PDB entry 6VOL | electron microscopy, 4.06 A resolution (low resolution: residue-level contacts below are approximate; hydrogen-bond / salt-bridge calls are withheld) | chains B and D of the 26 polymer chains in the assembly

Chain B:
Molecule: ATP synthase subunit alpha, chloroplastic
Source organism: Spinacia oleracea
Notes: EC 7.1.2.2
UniProt: P06450 (ATPA_SPIOL); residues 1-507 here = UniProt positions 1-507
Sequence (507 residues; numbered 1 to 507; the number before each row is that of its first residue):
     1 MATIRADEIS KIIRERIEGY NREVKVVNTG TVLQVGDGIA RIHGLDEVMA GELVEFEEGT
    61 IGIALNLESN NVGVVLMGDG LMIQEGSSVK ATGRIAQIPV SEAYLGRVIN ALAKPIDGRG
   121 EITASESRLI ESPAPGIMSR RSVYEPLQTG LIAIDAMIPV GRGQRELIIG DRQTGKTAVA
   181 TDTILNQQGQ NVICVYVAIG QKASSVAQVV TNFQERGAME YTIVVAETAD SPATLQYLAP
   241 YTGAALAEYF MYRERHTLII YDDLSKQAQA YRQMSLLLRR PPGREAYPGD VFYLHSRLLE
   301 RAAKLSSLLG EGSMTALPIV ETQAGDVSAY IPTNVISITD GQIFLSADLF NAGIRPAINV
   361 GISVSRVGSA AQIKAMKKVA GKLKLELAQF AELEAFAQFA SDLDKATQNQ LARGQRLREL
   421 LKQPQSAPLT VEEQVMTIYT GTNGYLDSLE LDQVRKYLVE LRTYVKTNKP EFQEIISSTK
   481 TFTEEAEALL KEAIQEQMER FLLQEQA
Not modelled in the structure: 1-3, 505-507
Residues lining bound ligands: ATP (adenosine-5'-triphosphate): D171, Q173, T174, G175, K176, T177, A178, E321, F350, R355, P356, Q423, P424, Q425
Swiss-Prot annotation at these positions:
  - binding site (ATP): G170 to T177
  - site: S363 (Required for activity)

Chain D:
Molecule: ATP synthase subunit beta, chloroplastic
Source organism: Spinacia oleracea
Notes: EC 7.1.2.2
UniProt: P00825 (ATPB_SPIOL); residue numbers follow UniProt; this construct covers 1-498
Sequence (498 residues; row label = number of the first residue in the row):
     1 MRINPTTSDP GVSTLEKKNL GRIAQIIGPV LDVAFPPGKM PNIYNALIVK GRDTAGQPMN
    61 VTCEVQQLLG NNRVRAVAMS ATDGLTRGME VIDTGAPLSV PVGGATLGRI FNVLGEPVDN
   121 LGPVDTRTTS PIHRSAPAFT QLDTKLSIFE TGIKVVDLLA PYRRGGKIGL FGGAGVGKTV
   181 LIMELINNIA KAHGGVSVFG GVGERTREGN DLYMEMKESG VINEQNIAES KVALVYGQMN
   241 EPPGARMRVG LTALTMAEYF RDVNEQDVLL FIDNIFRFVQ AGSEVSALLG RMPSAVGYQP
   301 TLSTEMGSLQ ERITSTKEGS ITSIQAVYVP ADDLTDPAPA TTFAHLDATT VLSRGLAAKG
   361 IYPAVDPLDS TSTMLQPRIV GEEHYEIAQR VKETLQRYKE LQDIIAILGL DELSEEDRLT
   421 VARARKIERF LSQPFFVAEV FTGSPGKYVG LAETIRGFQL ILSGELDSLP EQAFYLVGNI
   481 DEATAKAMNL EMESKLKK
Not modelled in the structure: 1-17, 497-498
Residues lining bound ligands: ADP (adenosine-5'-diphosphate): A174, G175, V176, G177, K178, T179, V180, Y362, P363, F435, A438, F441, T442
Swiss-Prot annotation at these positions:
  - binding site (ATP): G172 to T179

How chain B and chain D interact:
Contacting residue pairs (66; chain B residue first):
  L45(B) - R87(D)
  D46(B) - T86(D)
  D46(B) - R87(D)
  E47(B) - T86(D)
  V48(B) - T86(D)
  M49(B) - D53(D)
  M49(B) - G84(D)
  M49(B) - L85(D)
  M49(B) - T86(D)
  A50(B) - I26(D)
  A50(B) - D83(D)
  A50(B) - G84(D)
  A50(B) - L85(D)
  N66(B) - I27(D)
  L67(B) - Q25(D)
  L67(B) - I26(D)
  L67(B) - R87(D)
  E68(B) - Q25(D)
  E68(B) - R87(D)
  S69(B) - Q25(D)
  N71(B) - R87(D)
  V72(B) - R87(D)
  E131(B) - D83(D)
  A134(B) - N240(D)
  G136(B) - T206(D)
  I137(B) - V118(D)
  I137(B) - T206(D)
  I137(B) - G209(D)
  I137(B) - N210(D)
  I137(B) - Y236(D)
  I137(B) - Q238(D)
  M138(B) - V118(D)
  M138(B) - D119(D)
  M138(B) - N120(D)
  R140(B) - T206(D)
  R140(B) - R207(D)
  R141(B) - N210(D)
  S142(B) - N210(D)
  S142(B) - D211(D)
  R165(B) - R205(D)
  R165(B) - R207(D)
  R280(B) - I27(D)
  R280(B) - G28(D)
  P281(B) - A287(D)
  P281(B) - L288(D)
  G289(B) - E284(D)
  D290(B) - P29(D)
  D290(B) - P243(D)
  D290(B) - L288(D)
  F292(B) - R246(D)
  F292(B) - Q280(D)
  Y293(B) - N240(D)
  Y293(B) - E241(D)
  S296(B) - M239(D)
  S296(B) - N240(D)
  E300(B) - R205(D)
  E300(B) - T206(D)
  S328(B) - A331(D)
  Y330(B) - E284(D)
  S337(B) - R205(D)
  S337(B) - M239(D)
  I338(B) - R205(D)
  I338(B) - M239(D)
  D340(B) - R205(D)
  D340(B) - R207(D)
  R366(B) - A174(D)
Interface residues without a listed pair, chain B (45 interface residues in all): G44, L65, L129, P135, V143, R284, P288, R297, T333, T339
Interface residues without a listed pair, chain D (44 interface residues in all): A24, T54, T82, E208, Y213, M214, P242, R277, G290, V296, Y328

Overview:
The interface between chain B and chain D involves 45 residues on one side and 44 on the other. Ligands of
chain B: ATP. Ligands of chain D: ADP. Curated annotation (UniProt) lists 8 ATP-binding residues on chain B; 8
ATP-binding residues on chain D.
Here chain B is ATP synthase subunit alpha, chloroplastic and chain D is ATP synthase subunit beta,
chloroplastic, both from Spinacia oleracea. Entry 6VOL (Chloroplast ATP synthase (R2, CF1FO)) was determined
by electron microscopy (same publication as 6VM1, 6VM4, 6VMB, 6VMD, 6VMG, 6VOF and 8 further entries).
